3HQ7 - chain A; structure by X-ray diffraction, 2.31 A resolution.

[Chain A]
Protein: Cytochrome c551 peroxidase
From: Geobacter sulfurreducens
Notes: EC 1.11.1.5
UniProt: Q749D0 (Q749D0_GEOSL); numbering as in UniProt (aligned over 1-345)
Sequence (345 residues; row label = number of the first residue in the row):
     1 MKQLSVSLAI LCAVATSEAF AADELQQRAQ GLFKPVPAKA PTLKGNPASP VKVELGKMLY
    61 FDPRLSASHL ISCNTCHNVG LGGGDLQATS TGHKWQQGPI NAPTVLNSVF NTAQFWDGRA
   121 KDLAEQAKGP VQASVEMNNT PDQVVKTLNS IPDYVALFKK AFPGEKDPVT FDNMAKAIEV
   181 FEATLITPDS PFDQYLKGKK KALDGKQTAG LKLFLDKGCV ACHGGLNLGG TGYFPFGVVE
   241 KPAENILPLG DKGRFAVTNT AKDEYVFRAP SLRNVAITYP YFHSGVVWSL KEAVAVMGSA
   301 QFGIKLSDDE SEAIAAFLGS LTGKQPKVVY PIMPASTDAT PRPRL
Not modelled in the structure: 1-19, 114-126, 243-251
Construct notes: engineered mutation Lys94 (Gly in Q749D0), Gln97 (Lys in Q749D0), Ile100 (Arg in Q749D0)
Metal / ion sites: heme Fe site 1: His77, His93; Ca2+: Asn101, Thr278, Pro280; heme Fe site 2: His223, Met297
Small-molecule neighbours:
  - heme (HEM), molecule 1: Tyr60, Ile71, Ser72, Cys73, Cys76, His77, Ser90, Thr91, Gly92, His93, Trp95, Gln96, Ile100, Asn101, Ala102, Pro103, Ser108, Asn111, Ala113, Pro130, Val131, Ser134, Asn138, Ile178, Glu182, Arg268
  - heme (HEM), molecule 2: Phe214, Lys217, Cys219, Cys222, His223, Phe234, Phe236, Gly237, Val238, Phe267, Arg268, Ala269, Pro270, Leu272, Val275, Tyr281, Phe282, His283, Leu290, Ala293, Val294, Met297, Phe302, Ile304, Leu306, Ile314, Leu318

[Overview]
Ligands of chain A: heme. The heme Fe site 1 is built by His77 and His93. Asn101, Thr278 and Pro280 coordinate
Ca2+.
Chain A is Cytochrome c551 peroxidase (Geobacter sulfurreducens); the structure, CcpA from G. sulfurreducens,
G94K/K97Q/R100I variant, was determined by X-ray diffraction together with 3HQ6, 3HQ8 and 3HQ9 from the same
study.
